Entry 4K4S (X-ray diffraction, 2.40 A resolution); this record covers chains A and B of the 4 polymer chains in the assembly.

Chain A:
Protein: RNA-directed RNA polymerase 3D-POL
From: Human poliovirus 1
Notes: EC 2.7.7.48
UniProtKB: P03300 (POLG_POL1M); residues 1-461 here correspond to UniProt positions 1749-2209 (UniProt number = residue number + 1748)
Sequence (471 residues; numbered 1 to 471; the number before each row is that of its first residue):
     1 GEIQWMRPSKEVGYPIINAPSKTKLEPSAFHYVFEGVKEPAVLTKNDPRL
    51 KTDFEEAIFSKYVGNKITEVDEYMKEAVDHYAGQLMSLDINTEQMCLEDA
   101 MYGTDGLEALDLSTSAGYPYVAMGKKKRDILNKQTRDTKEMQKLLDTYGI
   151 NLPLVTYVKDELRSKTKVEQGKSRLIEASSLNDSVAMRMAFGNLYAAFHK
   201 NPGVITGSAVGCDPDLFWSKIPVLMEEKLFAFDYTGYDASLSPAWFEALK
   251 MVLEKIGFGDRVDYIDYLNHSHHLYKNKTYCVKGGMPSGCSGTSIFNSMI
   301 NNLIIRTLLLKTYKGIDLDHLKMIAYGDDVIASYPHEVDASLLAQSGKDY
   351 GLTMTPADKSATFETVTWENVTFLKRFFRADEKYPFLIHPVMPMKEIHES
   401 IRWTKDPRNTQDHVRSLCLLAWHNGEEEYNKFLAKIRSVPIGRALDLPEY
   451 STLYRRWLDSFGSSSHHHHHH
Unresolved in the structure: 463-471
Sequence notes: engineered mutation Asp446 (Leu2194 in P03300); expression tag (462-471)
Ion coordination: Zn2+: His272, Cys281
Curated features (UniProtKB/Swiss-Prot):
  - binding site (Mg(2+)): Asp233, Asp328
Reported in the primary citation:
  - binding site for the 23-nt RNA strand (chain B): Pro20, Lys22, Lys127, Arg188
  - catalytic residues: Asp328
  - catalytic residues: Asp233 (citing earlier work)
  - conformationally variable residues (side-chain flip): Asp233

Chain B:
Molecule: 23-nt RNA strand
Sequence (23 nucleotides; numbered 590 to 612; the number before each row is that of its first residue):
   590 AAGUCUCCAGGUCUCUCGCGAAA
Unresolved in the structure: 590-594, 612

How chain A and chain B interact:
Pairs across the interface - 51 pairs, chain A then chain B:
  Asn18(A) with A598(B), base contact
  Ala19(A) with A598(B), base contact
  Pro20(A) with A598(B), sugar contact; G599(B), base contact
  Lys22(A) with A598(B), base contact; G599(B), hydrogen bond to the base
  Lys24(A) with G599(B), hydrogen bond to the base
  Leu107(A) with U603(B), phosphate contact
  Glu108(A) with U603(B), hydrogen bond to the phosphate
  Thr114(A) with G600(B), phosphate contact; U601(B), hydrogen bond to the phosphate
  Ser115(A) with G599(B), hydrogen bond to the phosphate; G600(B), hydrogen bond to the phosphate
  Val121(A) with G599(B), phosphate contact
  Lys126(A) with C597(B), sugar contact; A598(B), sugar contact; G599(B), salt bridge to the phosphate
  Lys127(A) with U601(B), salt bridge to the phosphate
  Tyr157(A) with G599(B), sugar contact
  Lys159(A) with G600(B), hydrogen bond to the base
  Ile176(A) with G600(B), base contact
  Glu177(A) with G600(B), hydrogen bond to the sugar
  Ala178(A) with G600(B), sugar contact
  Ser179(A) with G600(B), hydrogen bond to the sugar
  Arg188(A) with C602(B), salt bridge to the phosphate
  His199(A) with C602(B), phosphate contact; U603(B), salt bridge to the phosphate
  Val210(A) with C602(B), sugar contact
  Gly211(A) with U603(B), hydrogen bond to the sugar; C604(B), sugar contact
  Cys212(A) with U603(B), sugar contact; C604(B), sugar contact
  Asp213(A) with C604(B), hydrogen bond to the sugar; U605(B), sugar contact
  Pro214(A) with C604(B), sugar contact
  Ser288(A) with G600(B), hydrogen bond to the base
  Gly289(A) with G600(B), hydrogen bond to the sugar; U601(B), sugar contact
  Cys290(A) with U601(B), hydrogen bond to the sugar
  Ser291(A) with U601(B), phosphate contact; C602(B), hydrogen bond to the phosphate
  Gly292(A) with U601(B), sugar contact
  Thr293(A) with U601(B), base contact
  Tyr326(A) with C602(B), base contact; U603(B), sugar contact
  Asp412(A) with G607(B), sugar contact
  Arg415(A) with C606(B), sugar contact; G607(B), sugar contact
  Leu419(A) with U605(B), sugar contact; C606(B), sugar contact
  Arg456(A) with C606(B), salt bridge to the phosphate
Also at the interface, not in a pair above, chain A (44 interface residues in all): Leu43, Gly106, Leu110, Asp111, Asp160, Ser184, Ser294, Ser416

In short:
Chain A and chain B form an interface of 44 and 11 residues respectively; the contacts include 15 hydrogen
bonds and 5 salt bridges. Polar contacts include Lys22(A)-G599(B), Lys24(A)-G599(B) and Lys159(A)-G600(B). The
paper reports catalytic residues Asp328(A) and Asp233(A); a binding site for the 23-nt RNA strand (chain B) at
Pro20(A), Lys22(A) and Lys127(A) among others.
Chain A is RNA-directed RNA polymerase 3D-POL (Human poliovirus 1) and chain B is a 23-nt RNA strand; the
structure, Poliovirus polymerase elongation complex (r3_form), was determined by X-ray diffraction (same
publication as 4K4T, 4K4U, 4K4V, 4K4W, 4K4X, 4K4Y, 4K4Z and 4K50).
